Entry 4HRD (X-ray diffraction, 2.80 A resolution); this record covers chains B and C of the 28 polymer chains in the assembly.

== Chain B ==
Name: Proteasome component Y13
From: Saccharomyces cerevisiae
Notes: EC 3.4.25.1
Reference sequence: P23638 (PSA4_YEAST); residues 1-244 here correspond to UniProt positions 2-245 (UniProt number = residue number + 1)
Sequence (244 residues; each row starts with the number of its first residue):
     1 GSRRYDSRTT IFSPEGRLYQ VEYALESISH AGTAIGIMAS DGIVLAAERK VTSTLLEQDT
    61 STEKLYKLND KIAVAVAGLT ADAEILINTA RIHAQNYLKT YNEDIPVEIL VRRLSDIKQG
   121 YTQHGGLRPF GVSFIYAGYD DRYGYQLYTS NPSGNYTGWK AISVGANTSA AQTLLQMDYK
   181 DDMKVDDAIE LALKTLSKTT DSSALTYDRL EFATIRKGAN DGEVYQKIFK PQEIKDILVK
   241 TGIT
UniProt features mapped onto this chain:
  - cross-link (Glycyl lysine isopeptide (Lys-Gly)): K99 (interchain with G-Cter in ubiquitin), K198 (interchain with G-Cter in ubiquitin), K230 (interchain with G-Cter in ubiquitin)

== Chain C ==
Name: Proteasome component PRE6
From: Saccharomyces cerevisiae S288c
Notes: EC 3.4.25.1
Reference sequence: P40303 (PSA7_YEAST); residues 1-241 here correspond to UniProt positions 3-243 (UniProt number = residue number + 2)
Sequence (241 residues; numbered 1 to 241; the number before each row is that of its first residue):
     1 GYDRALSIFS PDGHIFQVEY ALEAVKRGTC AVGVKGKNCV VLGCERRSTL KLQDTRITPS
    61 KVSKIDSHVV LSFSGLNADS RILIEKARVE AQSHRLTLED PVTVEYLTRY VAGVQQRYTQ
   121 SGGVRPFGVS TLIAGFDPRD DEPKLYQTEP SGIYSSWSAQ TIGRNSKTVR EFLEKNYDRK
   181 EPPATVEECV KLTVRSLLEV VQTGAKNIEI TVVKPDSDIV ALSSEEINQY VTQIEQEKQE
   241 Q
UniProt features mapped onto this chain:
  - modified residue: T58 (Phosphothreonine)

== Interface between chain B and chain C ==
Contacting residue pairs (71; chain B residue first):
  R3(B) - R4(C)  hydrogen bond (backbone-side chain)
  D6(B) - Y2(C)  hydrogen bond
  D6(B) - R4(C)  salt bridge
  R8(B) - R4(C)
  R8(B) - L6(C)
  T10(B) - L6(C)
  T10(B) - R125(C)
  I11(B) - L6(C)  hydrophobic
  I11(B) - Q17(C)
  F12(B) - Q17(C)  hydrogen bond (backbone-side chain)
  F12(B) - Y20(C)  hydrophobic
  F12(B) - A21(C)  hydrophobic
  F12(B) - L76(C)  hydrophobic
  F12(B) - R125(C)
  F12(B) - P126(C)
  F12(B) - G128(C)
  S13(B) - Y20(C)
  P14(B) - Y20(C)  hydrophobic
  P14(B) - E23(C)
  E15(B) - E23(C)
  E15(B) - R27(C)  hydrogen bond (backbone-side chain)
  G16(B) - Y20(C)
  G16(B) - A24(C)
  G16(B) - R27(C)  hydrogen bond (backbone-side chain)
  R17(B) - R27(C)
  L18(B) - L76(C)  hydrophobic
  L18(B) - R125(C)
  M38(B) - D54(C)
  M38(B) - R56(C)
  S115(B) - R81(C)  hydrogen bond (backbone-side chain)
  D116(B) - R81(C)  salt bridge
  Q119(B) - A78(C)
  Q119(B) - D79(C)
  Q119(B) - I82(C)
  T122(B) - R125(C)  hydrogen bond (backbone-side chain)
  Q123(B) - Y118(C)
  Q123(B) - G123(C)
  Q123(B) - V124(C)
  Q123(B) - R125(C)  hydrogen bond (backbone-backbone)
  Q123(B) - F127(C)
  H124(B) - G123(C)
  H124(B) - V124(C)
  G125(B) - Y2(C)
  G125(B) - G123(C)
  G126(B) - Y2(C)
  Y143(B) - R56(C)  hydrogen bond (backbone-side chain)
  Y143(B) - I57(C)  hydrophobic
  Y145(B) - R56(C)
  Q146(B) - I57(C)
  L147(B) - I57(C)
  Y148(B) - I57(C)
  S153(B) - A78(C)
  G154(B) - A78(C)
  G154(B) - R81(C)  hydrogen bond (backbone-side chain)
  N155(B) - N77(C)
  N155(B) - A78(C)
  Y156(B) - P59(C)
  Y156(B) - R81(C)
  G158(B) - Q53(C)
  G158(B) - D54(C)  hydrogen bond (backbone-backbone)
  G158(B) - I57(C)
  G158(B) - T58(C)  hydrogen bond (backbone-side chain)
  W159(B) - L50(C)  hydrophobic
  W159(B) - L52(C)
  W159(B) - Q53(C)
  W159(B) - D54(C)
  K160(B) - L52(C)  hydrogen bond (backbone-backbone)
  K160(B) - Q53(C)
  A161(B) - L52(C)
  Q172(B) - L50(C)
  Q172(B) - L52(C)
Interface residues without a listed pair, chain B (41 interface residues in all): E108, R112, T157, L175, Q176, Y179
Interface residues without a listed pair, chain C (31 interface residues in all): K51

== In short ==
Chain B and chain C form an interface of 41 and 31 residues respectively; the contacts include 13 hydrogen
bonds and 2 salt bridges. Polar pairs include D6(B)-R4(C), D116(B)-R81(C) and R3(B)-R4(C).
Here chain B is Proteasome component Y13 (Saccharomyces cerevisiae) and chain C is Proteasome component PRE6
(Saccharomyces cerevisiae S288c). Entry 4HRD (Crystal structure of yeast 20S proteasome in complex with the
natural product carmaphycin A) was determined by X-ray diffraction together with 4LTC, 4HNP and 4HRC from the
same study.
